PDB entry 5BXN | X-ray diffraction, 2.80 A resolution | chains F and G of the 28 polymer chains in the assembly

[Chain F]
Protein: Probable proteasome subunit alpha type-7
Organism: Saccharomyces cerevisiae (strain ATCC 204508 / S288c)
Notes: EC 3.4.25.1
Reference sequence: P21242 (PSA7_YEAST); residues -3 to 284 here correspond to UniProt positions 1-288 (UniProt number = residue number + 4)
Amino-acid sequence (288 residues; numbered -3 to 284; the number before each row is that of its first residue; numbers below 1 keep their minus sign (Met-3 is residue -3)):
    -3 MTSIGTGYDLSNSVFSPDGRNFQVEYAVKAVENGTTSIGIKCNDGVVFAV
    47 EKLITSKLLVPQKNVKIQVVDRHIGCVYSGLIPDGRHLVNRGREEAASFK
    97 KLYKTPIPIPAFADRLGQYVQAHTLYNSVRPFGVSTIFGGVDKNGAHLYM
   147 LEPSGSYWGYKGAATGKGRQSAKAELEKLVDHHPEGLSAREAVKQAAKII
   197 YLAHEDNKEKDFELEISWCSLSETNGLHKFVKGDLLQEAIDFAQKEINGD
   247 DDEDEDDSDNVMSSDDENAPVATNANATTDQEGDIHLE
Unresolved in the structure: -3 to 1, 245-284
UniProt features mapped onto this chain:
  - modified residue: Thr-2 (N-acetylthreonine)

[Chain G]
Protein: Proteasome subunit alpha type-1
Organism: Saccharomyces cerevisiae (strain ATCC 204508 / S288c)
Notes: EC 3.4.25.1
Reference sequence: P21243 (PSA1_YEAST); residues -8 to 243 here correspond to UniProt positions 1-252 (UniProt number = residue number + 9)
Amino-acid sequence (252 residues; each row starts with the number of its first residue; numbers below 1 keep their minus sign (Met-8 is residue -8)):
    -8 MSGAAAASAAGYDRHITIFSPEGRLYQVEYAFKATNQTNINSLAVRGKDC
    42 TVVISQKKVPDKLLDPTTVSYIFCISRTIGMVVNGPIPDARNAALRAKAE
    92 AAEFRYKYGYDMPCDVLAKRMANLSQIYTQRAYMRPLGVILTFVSVDEEL
   142 GPSIYKTDPAGYYVGYKATATGPKQQEITTNLENHFKKSKIDHINEESWE
   192 KVVEFAITHMIDALGTEFSKNDLEVGVATKDKFFTLSAENIEERLVAIAE
   242 QD
Unresolved in the structure: -8 to 1, 243
Ion coordination: Mg2+: Thr8, Tyr119, Arg122, Met125

[Chain F / chain G interface]
Contacting residue pairs - 58 pairs, chain F then chain G:
  Gly3(F) - His6(G)
  Tyr4(F) - Arg5(G)
  Tyr4(F) - His6(G)
  Tyr4(F) - Tyr21(G)
  Ser9(F) - Arg126(G)
  Val10(F) - His6(G)
  Val10(F) - Gln18(G)
  Phe11(F) - Gln18(G)  hydrogen bond (backbone-side chain)
  Phe11(F) - Tyr21(G)
  Phe11(F) - Ala22(G)  hydrophobic
  Phe11(F) - Arg126(G)
  Phe11(F) - Pro127(G)
  Ser12(F) - Tyr21(G)
  Pro13(F) - Tyr21(G)  hydrophobic
  Pro13(F) - Lys24(G)  hydrogen bond (backbone-side chain)
  Asp14(F) - Lys24(G)
  Gly15(F) - Tyr21(G)
  Gly15(F) - Ala25(G)
  Lys37(F) - Asp56(G)  salt bridge
  Asp110(F) - Arg82(G)
  Gln114(F) - Arg82(G)  hydrogen bond (side chain-backbone)
  Gln114(F) - Asn83(G)
  Gln114(F) - Leu86(G)
  Gln117(F) - Pro79(G)
  Gln117(F) - Asp80(G)
  Gln117(F) - Asn83(G)  hydrogen bond
  Gln117(F) - Arg126(G)  hydrogen bond
  Thr120(F) - Arg126(G)  hydrogen bond (backbone-side chain)
  Leu121(F) - Tyr124(G)
  Leu121(F) - Arg126(G)
  Tyr122(F) - Tyr124(G)
  Tyr122(F) - Met125(G)  hydrophobic
  Ser150(F) - Pro79(G)
  Gly151(F) - Pro79(G)
  Ser152(F) - Ile78(G)
  Ser152(F) - Pro79(G)
  Tyr153(F) - Arg82(G)  hydrogen bond (backbone-side chain)
  Trp154(F) - Leu55(G)  hydrophobic
  Trp154(F) - Thr59(G)
  Trp154(F) - Val60(G)  hydrophobic
  Trp154(F) - Tyr62(G)
  Trp154(F) - Ile78(G)  hydrophobic
  Trp154(F) - Arg82(G)
  Gly155(F) - Leu55(G)
  Gly155(F) - Asp56(G)  hydrogen bond (backbone-backbone)
  Gly155(F) - Thr59(G)  hydrogen bond (backbone-side chain)
  Tyr156(F) - Leu54(G)
  Tyr156(F) - Leu55(G)
  Tyr156(F) - Asp56(G)
  Lys157(F) - Lys53(G)
  Lys157(F) - Leu54(G)  hydrogen bond (backbone-backbone)
  Lys157(F) - Leu55(G)
  Gly158(F) - Leu54(G)
  Leu172(F) - Leu54(G)  hydrophobic
  Glu173(F) - Lys53(G)
  Glu173(F) - Leu54(G)
  Val176(F) - Leu54(G)  hydrophobic
  Asp177(F) - Lys53(G)  salt bridge
Other interface residues (no listed pair), chain F (32 interface residues in all): Thr2, Tyr145, Lys169
Other interface residues (no listed pair), chain G (28 interface residues in all): Asp52, Ser61, Leu128, Gly129

[In short]
Chain F and chain G form an interface of 32 and 28 residues respectively, with 10 hydrogen bonds and 2 salt
bridges. Among the polar pairs are Lys37(F)-Asp56(G), Asp177(F)-Lys53(G) and Phe11(F)-Gln18(G). Thr8(G),
Tyr119(G), Arg122(G) and Met125(G) form the Mg2+ site.
Here chain F is Probable proteasome subunit alpha type-7 and chain G is Proteasome subunit alpha type-1, both
from Saccharomyces cerevisiae (strain ATCC 204508 / S288c). Entry 5BXN (Yeast 20S proteasome beta2-G170A
mutant in complex with Bortezomib) was determined by X-ray diffraction (same publication as 5BXL).
